3HXB - chains A and B; structure by X-ray diffraction, 2.25 A resolution.

== Chain A ==
Molecule: Geranylgeranyl transferase type-2 subunit alpha
From: Rattus norvegicus
Notes: EC 2.5.1.60; fragment: RabGGTase ALPHA-subunit; engineered mutation(s): DELTA LRR; DELTA IG
Reference sequence: Q08602 (PGTA_RAT); the construct has insertions or renumbered stretches relative to UniProt, so the offset changes along the chain: 1-237 = UniProt 1-237; 242-330 = UniProt 353-441
Sequence (331 residues; each row starts with the number of its first residue; numbering starts at 0):
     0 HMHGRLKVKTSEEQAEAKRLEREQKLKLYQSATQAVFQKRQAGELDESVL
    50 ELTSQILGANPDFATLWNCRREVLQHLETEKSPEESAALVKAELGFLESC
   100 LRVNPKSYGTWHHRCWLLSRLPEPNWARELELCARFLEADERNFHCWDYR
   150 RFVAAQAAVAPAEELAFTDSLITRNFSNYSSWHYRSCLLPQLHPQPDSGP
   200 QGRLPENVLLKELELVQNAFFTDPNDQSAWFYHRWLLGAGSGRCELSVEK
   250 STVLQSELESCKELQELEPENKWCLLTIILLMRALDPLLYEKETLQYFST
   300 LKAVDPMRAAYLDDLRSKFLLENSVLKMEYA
Not modelled in the structure: 0-13, 196-202, 240-241
Construct notes: expression tag (0); linker (238-241)
UniProt features mapped onto this chain:
  - modified residue: Ser98 (Phosphoserine)

== Chain B ==
Molecule: Geranylgeranyl transferase type-2 subunit beta
From: Rattus norvegicus
Notes: EC 2.5.1.60; fragment: RABGGTase BETA-subunit
Reference sequence: Q08603 (PGTB2_RAT); numbering as in UniProt (aligned over 1-331)
Sequence (331 residues; row label = number of the first residue in the row):
     1 MGTQQKDVTIKSDAPDTLLLEKHADYIASYGSKKDDYEYCMSEYLRMSGV
    51 YWGLTVMDLMGQLHRMNKEEILVFIKSCQHECGGVSASIGHDPHLLYTLS
   101 AVQILTLYDSIHVINVDKVVAYVQSLQKEDGSFAGDIWGEIDTRFSFCAV
   151 ATLALLGKLDAINVEKAIEFVLSCMNFDGGFGCRPGSESHAGQIYCCTGF
   201 LAITSQLHQVNSDLLGWWLCERQLPSGGLNGRPEKLPDVCYSWWVLASLK
   251 IIGRLHWIDREKLRSFILACQDEETGGFADRPGDMVDPFHTLFGIAGLSL
   301 LGEEQIKPVSPVFCMPEEVLQRVNVQPELVS
Not modelled in the structure: 1-4, 33-35
Ligand contacts:
  - BD5 (N-[(benzyloxy)carbonyl]-D-tyrosyl-L-phenylalanyl-L-tyrosine): Ser48, Trp52, Leu96, Tyr97, Leu99, Ser100, Arg144, Phe147, Cys148, His190, Gly192, Gln193, Tyr195, Cys196, Tyr241, Trp244, Phe289
  - Zn2+ (ZN): Asp238, Cys240, Asp280, Phe289, His290

== How chain A and chain B interact ==
Pairs across the interface (77; chain A residue first):
  Arg21(A) - Tyr37(B)
  Leu25(A) - Tyr37(B)  hydrophobic
  Phe36(A) - His91(B)
  Arg39(A) - Gly90(B)
  Arg39(A) - Asp92(B)  salt bridge
  Asn59(A) - Met41(B)  hydrogen bond (side chain-backbone)
  Asn59(A) - Tyr44(B)
  Asp61(A) - Tyr44(B)
  Phe62(A) - Tyr44(B)  hydrophobic
  Phe62(A) - His91(B)
  Thr64(A) - His91(B)
  Thr64(A) - Asp92(B)  hydrogen bond (side chain-backbone)
  Asn67(A) - Asp92(B)  hydrogen bond
  Asn67(A) - Trp138(B)
  Arg70(A) - Trp138(B)
  Glu71(A) - Trp138(B)
  Gln74(A) - Trp138(B)
  Tyr107(A) - Glu140(B)
  Tyr107(A) - Asp142(B)
  Tyr107(A) - Arg144(B)
  Tyr107(A) - Gln193(B)
  His111(A) - Trp138(B)  hydrogen bond (side chain-backbone)
  His111(A) - Gly139(B)
  His111(A) - Glu140(B)  hydrogen bond (side chain-backbone)
  Trp115(A) - Trp138(B)
  Arg141(A) - Glu188(B)  salt bridge
  Arg141(A) - Arg232(B)  hydrogen bond (backbone-side chain)
  Arg141(A) - Pro233(B)  hydrogen bond (side chain-backbone)
  Arg141(A) - Glu234(B)
  Arg141(A) - Lys235(B)
  Phe143(A) - Arg232(B)
  Asp147(A) - Arg184(B)  salt bridge
  Asp147(A) - Ser187(B)  hydrogen bond
  Arg150(A) - Gly186(B)  hydrogen bond (side chain-backbone)
  Arg150(A) - Ser187(B)
  Tyr178(A) - Phe177(B)
  Tyr178(A) - Asp178(B)  hydrogen bond
  Tyr178(A) - Glu188(B)
  Tyr178(A) - Trp218(B)  hydrogen bond
  Tyr178(A) - Pro233(B)  hydrophobic
  Ser179(A) - Glu188(B)  hydrogen bond
  Ser179(A) - Arg232(B)
  His182(A) - Asn176(B)
  His182(A) - Phe177(B)
  His182(A) - Gly186(B)  hydrogen bond (side chain-backbone)
  His182(A) - Ser187(B)  hydrogen bond (side chain-backbone)
  His182(A) - Glu188(B)
  Ser185(A) - Phe177(B)
  Gln226(A) - Arg222(B)
  Gln226(A) - Pro233(B)
  Gln226(A) - Glu234(B)
  Phe230(A) - Phe177(B)
  Phe230(A) - Trp217(B)  hydrophobic
  Phe230(A) - Trp218(B)
  Phe230(A) - Arg222(B)
  Tyr231(A) - Phe177(B)  hydrophobic
  Arg233(A) - Trp217(B)
  Trp234(A) - Phe177(B)
  Lys271(A) - Glu221(B)  salt bridge
  Trp272(A) - Trp217(B)  hydrophobic
  Trp272(A) - Glu221(B)
  Leu275(A) - Trp217(B)  hydrophobic
  Met306(A) - Gln223(B)
  Met306(A) - Leu224(B)
  Met306(A) - Pro225(B)
  Met306(A) - Trp257(B)
  Met306(A) - Lys262(B)
  Arg307(A) - Cys220(B)  hydrogen bond (side chain-backbone)
  Arg307(A) - Glu221(B)  salt bridge
  Arg307(A) - Gln223(B)  hydrogen bond (side chain-backbone)
  Ala309(A) - His256(B)
  Ala309(A) - Trp257(B)
  Tyr310(A) - Trp217(B)
  Tyr310(A) - Trp257(B)  hydrophobic
  Asp313(A) - His256(B)  salt bridge
  Asp313(A) - Trp257(B)  hydrogen bond
  Lys317(A) - Asp213(B)  salt bridge
Interface residues without a listed pair, chain A (39 interface residues in all): Cys186, Asp304
Interface residues without a listed pair, chain B (40 interface residues in all): Cys40, Asp136, Cys183, His190, Asp259

== In short ==
39 residues of chain A and 40 residues of chain B are in contact, with 17 hydrogen bonds and 7 salt bridges.
Polar pairs include Arg39(A)-Asp92(B), Arg141(A)-Glu188(B) and Asp147(A)-Arg184(B). Chain B binds compound BD5
and Zn2+.
Chain A is Geranylgeranyl transferase type-2 subunit alpha and chain B is Geranylgeranyl transferase type-2
subunit beta, both from Rattus norvegicus; the structure, Engineered RabGGTase in complex with a
peptidomimetic inhibitor (compound 6), was determined by X-ray diffraction, deposited together with 3HXC,
3HXD, 3HXE and 3HXF.
